PDB entry 6MDC | X-ray diffraction, 2.14 A resolution | chain A

[Chain A]
Name: Tyrosine-protein phosphatase non-receptor type 11
From: Homo sapiens
Notes: EC 3.1.3.48
UniProt: Q06124 (PTN11_HUMAN), isoform Q06124-2; residues 1-525 here = UniProt positions 1-525
Amino-acid sequence (526 residues; row label = number of the first residue in the row; numbering starts at 0):
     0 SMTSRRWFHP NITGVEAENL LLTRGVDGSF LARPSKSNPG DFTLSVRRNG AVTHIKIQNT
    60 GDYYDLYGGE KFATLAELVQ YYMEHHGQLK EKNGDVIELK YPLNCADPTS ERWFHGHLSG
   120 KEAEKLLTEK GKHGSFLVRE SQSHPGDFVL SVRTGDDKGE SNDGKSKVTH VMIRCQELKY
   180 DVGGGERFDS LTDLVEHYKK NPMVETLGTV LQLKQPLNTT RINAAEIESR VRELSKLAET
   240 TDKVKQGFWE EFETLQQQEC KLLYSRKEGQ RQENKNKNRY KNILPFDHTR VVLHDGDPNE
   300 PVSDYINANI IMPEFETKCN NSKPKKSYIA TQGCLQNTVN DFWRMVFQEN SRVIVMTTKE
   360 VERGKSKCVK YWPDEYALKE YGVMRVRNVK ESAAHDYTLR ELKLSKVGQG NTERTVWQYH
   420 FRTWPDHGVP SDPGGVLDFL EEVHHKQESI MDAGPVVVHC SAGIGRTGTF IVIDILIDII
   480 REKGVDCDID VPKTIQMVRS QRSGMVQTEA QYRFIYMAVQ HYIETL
Disordered / not traced: 0-3, 85-95, 141-144, 156-164, 237-244, 315-321
Sequence notes: expression tag (0)
UniProt features mapped onto this chain:
  - active site: Cys459 (Phosphocysteine intermediate)
  - binding site (substrate): Asp425, Cys459 to Arg465, Gln506
  - modified residue: Thr2 (N-acetylthreonine), Tyr62 (Phosphotyrosine), Tyr66 (Phosphotyrosine)
  - natural variant: Thr2 (T2I: In NS1), Thr42 (T42A: In NS1), Asn58 (N58K: In NS1), Thr59 (T59A: In NS1), Gly60 (G60A: In NS1; G60V: In myelodysplastic syndrome), Asp61 (D61G: In NS1; D61N: In NS1; D61V: In JMML; D61Y: In JMML), Tyr62 (Y62D: In NS1), Tyr63 (Y63C: In NS1), Glu69 (E69K: In JMML; E69Q: In NS1), Phe71 (F71K: In acute myeloid leukemia; F71L: In NS1), Ala72 (A72G: In NS1; A72S: In NS1; A72T: In JMML; A72V: In JMML), Thr73 (T73I: In NS1), 25 further natural variant entries in UniProt
  - mutagenesis: Cys459 (C459S: Abolishes phosphatase activity. Enhances interaction with NEDD9)
Ligand contacts: JEA (6-[(3S,4S)-4-amino-3-methyl-2-oxa-8-azaspiro[4.5]decan-8-yl]-3-[3-chloro-2-(cyclopropylamino)pyridin-4-yl]-5-methyl-2,5-dihydro-4H-pyrazolo[3,4-d]pyrimidin-4-one): Thr108, Ser109, Glu110, Arg111, Phe113, His114, Gly115, Leu216, Thr218, Thr219, Glu249, Glu250, Thr253, Leu254, Gln257, Asp489, Pro491, Lys492, Gln495

[Overview]
Bound to chain A: compound JEA. Curated annotation (UniProt) lists active-site residue Cys459, 9
substrate-binding residues and one mutagenesis site.
Chain A is Tyrosine-protein phosphatase non-receptor type 11 (Homo sapiens); the structure, Non-receptor
Protein Tyrosine Phosphatase SHP2 in Complex with Allosteric Inhibitor Pyrazolo-pyrimidinone 1 SHP389, was
determined by X-ray diffraction together with 6MD9, 6MDA and 6MDD from the same study.
